8F2M - chains D and B of the 4 polymer chains in the assembly; structure by electron microscopy, 3.70 A resolution.

== Chain D ==
Name: Major capsid protein
From: Bacillus phage phi29
Reference sequence: P13849 (CAPSD_BPPH2); numbering as in UniProt (aligned over 1-448)
Chain sequence (448 residues; row label = number of the first residue in the row):
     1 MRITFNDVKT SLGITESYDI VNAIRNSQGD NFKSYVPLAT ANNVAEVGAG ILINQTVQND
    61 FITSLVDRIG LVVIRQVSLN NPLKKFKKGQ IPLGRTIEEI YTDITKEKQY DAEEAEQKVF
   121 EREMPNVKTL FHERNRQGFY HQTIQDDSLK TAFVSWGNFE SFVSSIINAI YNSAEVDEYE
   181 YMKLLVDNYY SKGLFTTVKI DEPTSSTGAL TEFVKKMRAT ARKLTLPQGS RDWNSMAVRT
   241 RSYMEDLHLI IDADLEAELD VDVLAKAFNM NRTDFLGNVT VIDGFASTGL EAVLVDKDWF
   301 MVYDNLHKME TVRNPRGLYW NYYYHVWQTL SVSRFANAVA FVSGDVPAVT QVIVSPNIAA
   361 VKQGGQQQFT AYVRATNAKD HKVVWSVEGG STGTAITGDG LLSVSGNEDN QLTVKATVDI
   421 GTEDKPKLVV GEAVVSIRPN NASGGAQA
Not modelled in the structure: 26-31, 441-448

== Chain B ==
Name: Capsid assembly scaffolding protein
From: Bacillus phage phi29
Reference sequence: P13848 (SCAF_BPPH2); residues 1-98 here = UniProt positions 1-98
Chain sequence (98 residues; row label = number of the first residue in the row):
     1 MPLKPEEHED ILNKLLDPEL AQSERTEALQ QLRVNYGSFV SEYNDLTKSH EKLAAEKDDL
    61 IVSNSKLFRQ IGLTDKQEED HKKADISETI TIEDLEAK
Not modelled in the structure: 1, 75-98
UniProt features mapped onto this chain:
  - mutagenesis: Glu56 (E56K: Forms procapsids which have incorporated the connector. Defective in producing infectious virions), Arg69 (R69E: Fails to incorporate the connector. Defective in producing infectious virions)

== Interface between chain D and chain B ==
Contacting residue pairs (7):
  Ser34(D) - Gln31(B)  hydrogen bond
  Ser34(D) - Val34(B)
  Tyr35(D) - Glu27(B)  hydrogen bond
  Tyr35(D) - Gln30(B)  hydrogen bond (backbone-side chain)
  Tyr35(D) - Val34(B)
  Val36(D) - Val34(B)
  Gly50(D) - Gln30(B)
Other interface residues (no listed pair), chain D (9 interface residues in all): Pro37, Glu46, Ala49, Ile53, Asn54
Other interface residues (no listed pair), chain B (6 interface residues in all): Ser23, Thr26

== Summary ==
The interface between chain D and chain B involves 9 residues on one side and 6 on the other, with 3 hydrogen
bonds. Polar contacts include Ser34(D)-Gln31(B), Tyr35(D)-Glu27(B) and Tyr35(D)-Gln30(B). Curated annotation
(UniProt) lists 2 mutagenesis sites on chain B.
Chain D is Major capsid protein and chain B is Capsid assembly scaffolding protein, both from Bacillus phage
phi29; the structure, Phi-29 scaffolding protein bound to intermediate-state MCP, was determined by electron
microscopy (same publication as 8F2N and 8F2O).
